Entry 7KOH (X-ray diffraction, 2.98 A resolution); this record covers chain A.

[Chain A]
Molecule: Antigen 43
Organism: Escherichia coli O157:H7
UniProtKB: Q8X9L4 (Q8X9L4_ECO57); residues 1-562 here correspond to UniProt positions 109-670 (UniProt number = residue number + 108)
Chain sequence (565 residues; each row starts with the number of its first residue; numbers below 1 keep their minus sign (Ser-2 is residue -2)):
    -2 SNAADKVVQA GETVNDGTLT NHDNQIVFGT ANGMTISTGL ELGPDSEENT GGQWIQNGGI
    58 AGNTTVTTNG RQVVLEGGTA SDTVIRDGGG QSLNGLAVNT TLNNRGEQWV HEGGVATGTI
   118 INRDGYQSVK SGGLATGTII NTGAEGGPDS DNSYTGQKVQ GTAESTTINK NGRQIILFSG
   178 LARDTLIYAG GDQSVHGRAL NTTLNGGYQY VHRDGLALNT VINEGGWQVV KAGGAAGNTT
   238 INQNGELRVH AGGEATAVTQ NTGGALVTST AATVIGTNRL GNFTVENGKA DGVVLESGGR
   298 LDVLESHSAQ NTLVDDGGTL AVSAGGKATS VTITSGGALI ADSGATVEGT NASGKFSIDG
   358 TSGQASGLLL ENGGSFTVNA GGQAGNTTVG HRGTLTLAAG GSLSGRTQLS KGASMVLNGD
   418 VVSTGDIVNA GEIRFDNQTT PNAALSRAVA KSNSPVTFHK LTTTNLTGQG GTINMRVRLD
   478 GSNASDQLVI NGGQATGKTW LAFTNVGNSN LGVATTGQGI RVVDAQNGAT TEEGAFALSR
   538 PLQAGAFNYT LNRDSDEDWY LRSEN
Unresolved in the structure: -2 to 1, 435-452
Differences from the reference sequence: expression tag (-2 to 0)
Residues lining bound ligands: Mg2+ (MG): Tyr123, Ser125, Lys127, Lys155

[In short]
Chain A binds Mg2+.
Chain A is Antigen 43 (Escherichia coli O157:H7); the structure, Crystal structure of antigen 43 from
Escherichia coli EDL933, was determined by X-ray diffraction, deposited together with 7KO9 and 7KOB.
